PDB entry 9NWI | electron microscopy, 2.80 A resolution | chains C and O of the 30 polymer chains in the assembly

== Chain C (and O) ==
Name: Head-to-Tail adapter
Organism: Pseudomonas virus Pa223
Notes: chain O of this document is another copy of the same molecule, construct and numbering; everything in this record applies to it too
UniProtKB: A0A5P1KVX0 (A0A5P1KVX0_9CAUD); numbering as in UniProt (aligned over 1-208)
Sequence (208 residues; each row starts with the number of its first residue):
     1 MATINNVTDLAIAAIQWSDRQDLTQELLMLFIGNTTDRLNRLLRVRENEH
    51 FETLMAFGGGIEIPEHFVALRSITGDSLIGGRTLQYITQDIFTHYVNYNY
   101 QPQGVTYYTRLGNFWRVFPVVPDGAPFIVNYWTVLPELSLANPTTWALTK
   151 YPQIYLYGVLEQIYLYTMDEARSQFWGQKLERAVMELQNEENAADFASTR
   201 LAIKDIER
Disordered / not traced: 1

== Interface between chain C and chain O ==
Residue-residue contacts - 17 pairs, chain C then chain O:
  Thr-8(C) with Tyr-98(O)
  Ile-12(C) with Tyr-98(O), hydrophobic; Tyr-100(O), hydrophobic
  Ile-15(C) with His-94(O)
  Gln-16(C) with Tyr-95(O), hydrogen bond; Tyr-100(O); Tyr-107(O); Arg-208(O), hydrogen bond (backbone-side chain)
  Trp-17(C) with Arg-208(O), hydrogen bond (backbone-side chain)
  Asp-19(C) with Arg-208(O)
  Gln-21(C) with Thr-88(O), hydrogen bond; Asp-90(O); Ile-91(O); His-94(O)
  Leu-23(C) with His-94(O), hydrogen bond (backbone-side chain)
  Gln-25(C) with Tyr-98(O)
  Leu-28(C) with Tyr-98(O)
Interface residues without a listed pair, chain C (11 interface residues in all): Ala-11

== In short ==
The interface between chain C and chain O involves 11 residues on one side and 9 on the other; the contacts
include 5 hydrogen bonds. Polar pairs include Gln-16(C)/Tyr-95(O), Gln-16(C)/Arg-208(O) and
Trp-17(C)/Arg-208(O).
Chain C and chain O are both Head-to-Tail adapter (Pseudomonas virus Pa223); the structure, Pseudomonas phage
Pa223 tail (C6 symmetry), was determined by electron microscopy.
